Entry 8VK0 (electron microscopy, 3.14 A resolution); this record covers chains A and O of the 35 polymer chains in the assembly.

== Chain A ==
Molecule: 23S ribosomal RNA
Source organism: Mycolicibacterium smegmatis MC2 155
Sequence (3120 nucleotides; numbered 1 to 3120; the number before each row is that of its first residue):
     1 UAAGUGUUUA AGGGCGCAUG GUGGAUGCCU UGGCACUGGG AGCCGAUGAA GGACGUAGGA
    61 GGCUGCGAUA AGCCUCGGGG AGCUGUCAAC CGAGCGUUGA UCCGAGGAUG UCCGAAUGGG
   121 GAAACCCGGC ACGAGUGAUG UCGUGUCACC AGGCGCUGAA UAUAUAGGCG UCUGGGGGGA
   181 ACGCGGGGAA GUGAAACAUC UCAGUACCCG UAGGAAGAGA AAACAAAAUG UGAUUCCGUG
   241 AGUAGUGGCG AGCGAAAGCG GAGGAUGGCU AAACCGUAUG CAUGUGAUAC CGGGUAGGGG
   301 UUGUGUGUGC GGGGUUGUGG GACCUAUCUU UCCGGCUCUA CCUGGCUGGA GGGCAGUGAG
   361 AAAAUGUUGU GGUUAGCGGA AAUGGCUUGG GAUGGCCUGC CGUAGACGGU GAGAGCCCGG
   421 UACGUGAAAA CCCGACGUCU GUCUUGAUGG UGUUCCCGAG UAGCAGCGGG CCCGUGGAAU
   481 CUGCUGUGAA UCUGCCGGGA CCACCCGGUA AGCCUGAAUA CUUCCCAGUG ACCGAUAGCG
   541 GAUUAGUACC GUGAGGGAAU GGUGAAAAGU ACCCCGGGAG GGGAGUGAAA GAGUACCUGA
   601 AACCGUGCGC UUACAAUCCG UCAGAGCCCU CGACGUGUCG UGGGGUGAUG GCGUGCCUUU
   661 UGAAGAAUGA GCCUGCGAGU CAGGGACAUG UCGCGAGGUU AACCCGGGUG GGGUAGCCGC
   721 AGCGAAAGCG AGUCUGAAUA GGGCGUAUCC ACACAAGAGU GUGUGGUGUA GUGGUGUGUU
   781 CUGGACCCGA AGCGGAGUGA UCUACCCAUG GCCAGGGUGA AGCGCGGGUA AGACCGCGUG
   841 GAGGCCCGAA CCCACUUAGG UUGAAGACUG AGGGGAUGAG CUGUGGGUAG GGGUGAAAGG
   901 CCAAUCAAAC UCCGUGAUAG CUGGUUCUCC CCGAAAUGCA UUUAGGUGCA GCGUCGCAUG
   961 UUUCUUGCCG GAGGUAGAGC UACUGGAUGG CCGAUGGGCC CCACAGGGUU ACUGACGUCA
  1021 GCCAAACUCC GAAUGCCGGU AAGUCCAAGA GUGCGGCAGU GAGACGGCGG GGGAUAAGCU
  1081 CCGUGCGUCG AGAGGGAAAC AGCCCAGAUC GCCGGCUAAG GCCCCUAAGC GUGUGCUAAG
  1141 UGGAAAAGGA UGUGCAGUCG CGAAGACAAC CAGGAGGUUG GCUUAGAAGC AGCCACCCUU
  1201 GAAAGAGUGC GUAAUAGCUC ACUGGUCAAG UGAUUGUGCG CCGAUAAUGU AGCGGGGCUC
  1261 AAGCACACCG CCGAAGCCGC GGCAGCCAAC GUGUUGGCUG GGUAGGGGAG CGUCCUGCAU
  1321 CCGGUGAAGC CGCCGAGUGA UCGAGUGGUG GAGGGUGUGG GAGUGAGAAU GCAGGCAUGA
  1381 GUAGCGAUUA GGCAAGUGAG AACCUUGCCC GCCGAAAGAC CAAGGGUUCC UGGGCCAGGC
  1441 CAGUCCGCCC AGGGUGAGUC GGGACCUAAG GCGAGGCCGA CAGGCGUAGU CGAUGGACAA
  1501 CGGGUUGAUA UUCCCGUACC CGUGUAUGUG CGUCCAUGAU GAAUCAGCGG UACUAACCAU
  1561 CCAAAACCAC CGUGACCGCA CCUUUCGGGG UGUGGCGUUG GUGGGGCUGC AUGGGACCUU
  1621 CGUUGGUAGU AGUCAAGCGA UGGGGUGACG CAGGAAGGUA GCCGUACCGG UCAGUGGUAA
  1681 UACCGGGGUA AGCCUGUAGG GAGUCAGAUA GGUAAAUCCG UCUGGCAUAU AUCCUGAGAG
  1741 GUGAUGCAUA GCCGAGUGAG GCGAAUUCGG UGAUCCUAUG CUGCCGAGAA AAGCCUCUAG
  1801 CGAGGACAUA CACGGCCCGU ACCCCAAACC AACACAGGUG GUCAGGUAGA GAAUACUAAG
  1861 GCGUACGAGU GAACUAUGGU UAAGGAACUC GGCAAAAUGC CCCCGUAACU UCGGGAGAAG
  1921 GGGGACCCAC AUGGCGUGUA AGCCUUUACG GCCCAAGCGU GAGUGGGUGG CACAAACCAG
  1981 UGAGAAGCGA CUGUUUACUA AAAACACAGG UCCGUGCGAA GUCGCAAGAC GAUGUAUACG
  2041 GACUGACGCC UGCCCGGUGC UGGAAGGUUA AGAGGACCCG UUAACUCCCU UUGGGGGUGA
  2101 AGCGGAGAAU UUAAGCCCCA GUAAACGGCG GUGGUAACUA UAACCAUCCU AAGGUAGCGA
  2161 AAUUCCUUGU CGGGUAAGUU CCGACCUGCA CGAAUGGCGU AACGACUUCU CAACUGUCUC
  2221 AACCAUAGAC UCGGCGAAAU UGCACUACGA GUAAAGAUGC UCGUUACGCG CGGCAGGACG
  2281 AAAAGACCCC GGGACCUUCA CUACAACUUG GUAUUGGUGC UCGAUACGGU UUGUGUAGGA
  2341 UAGGUGGGAG ACUGUGAAGC UCACACGCCA GUGUGGGUGG AGUCGUUGUU GAAAUACCAC
  2401 UCUGAUCGUA UUGGGCCUCU AACCUCGGAC CGUAUAUCCG GUUCAGGGAC AGUGCCUGGU
  2461 GGGUAGUUUA ACUGGGGCGG UUGCCUCCUA AAAUGUAACG GAGGCGCCCA AAGGUUCCCU
  2521 CAACCUGGAC GGCAAUCAGG UGUUGAGUGU AAGUGCACAA GGGAGCUUGA CUGCGAGACG
  2581 GACAUGUCGA GCAGGGACGA AAGUCGGGAC UAGUGAUCCG GCACCUCUGA GUGGAAGGGG
  2641 UGUCGCUCAA CGGAUAAAAG GUACCCCGGG GAUAACAGGC UGAUCUUCCC CAAGAGUCCA
  2701 UAUCGACGGG AUGGUUUGGC ACCUCGAUGU CGGCUCGUCG CAUCCUGGGG CUGGAGCAGG
  2761 UCCCAAGGGU UGGGCUGUUC GCCCAUUAAA GCGGCACGCG AGCUGGGUUU AGAACGUCGU
  2821 GAGACAGUUC GGUCUCUAUC CGCCGCGCGC GUCAGAAGCU UGAGGAAACC UGUCCCUAGU
  2881 ACGAGAGGAC CGGGACGGAC GAACCUCUGG UAUACCAGUU GUCCCACCAG GGGCACGGCU
  2941 GGAUAGCCAC GUUCGGACAG GAUAACCGCU GAAAGCAUCU AAGCGGGAAA CCUCUUCCAA
  3001 GACCAGGCUU CUCACCCUCU AGGAGGGAUA AGGCCCCCCG CAGACCACGG GAUUGAUAGA
  3061 CCAGACCUGG AAGCCUAGUA AUAGGUGCAG GGAACUGGCA CUAACCGGCC GAAAACUUAC
Disordered / not traced: 1

== Chain O ==
Protein: 50S ribosomal protein L17
Source organism: Mycolicibacterium smegmatis MC2 155
UniProtKB: A0QSL9 (RL17_MYCS2); numbering as in UniProt (aligned over 1-199)
Amino-acid sequence (199 residues; row label = number of the first residue in the row):
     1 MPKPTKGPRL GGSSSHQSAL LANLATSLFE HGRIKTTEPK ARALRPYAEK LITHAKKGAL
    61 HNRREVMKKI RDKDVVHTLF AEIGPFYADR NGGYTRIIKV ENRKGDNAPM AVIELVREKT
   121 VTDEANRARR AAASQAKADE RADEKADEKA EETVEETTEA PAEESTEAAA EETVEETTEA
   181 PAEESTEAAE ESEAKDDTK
Disordered / not traced: 1, 120-199

== How chain A and chain O interact ==
Contacting residue pairs (110):
  A1390(A) with His-16(O), stacking on the base
  G1391(A) with His-16(O), hydrogen bond to the sugar; Asn-23(O), base contact
  G1392(A) with Leu-20(O), sugar contact; Leu-24(O), sugar contact
  C1393(A) with Ser-27(O), sugar contact; His-31(O), sugar contact; Ile-34(O), phosphate contact; Lys-35(O), phosphate contact; Thr-36(O), phosphate contact
  A1394(A) with His-31(O), hydrogen bond to the sugar; Ile-34(O), phosphate contact; Lys-35(O), hydrogen bond to the phosphate
  G1400(A) with Lys-104(O), sugar contact
  A1402(A) with Arg-103(O), hydrogen bond to the sugar; Lys-104(O), phosphate contact; Gly-105(O), hydrogen bond to the phosphate; Asp-106(O), hydrogen bond to the base
  C1409(A) with Asn-23(O), hydrogen bond to the sugar
  C1410(A) with Ala-19(O), sugar contact; Asn-23(O), hydrogen bond to the sugar; Arg-71(O), salt bridge to the phosphate
  G1674(A) with Arg-63(O), sugar contact; Lys-73(O), salt bridge to the phosphate; Asp-74(O), hydrogen bond to the base; His-77(O), stacking on the base
  U1675(A) with Leu-60(O), phosphate contact; Arg-63(O), sugar contact; Arg-64(O), base contact; Met-67(O), base contact; Lys-73(O), hydrogen bond to the base
  G1676(A) with Leu-60(O), sugar contact; Arg-64(O), hydrogen bond to the base
  G1867(A) with Asp-106(O), hydrogen bond to the sugar
  A1868(A) with Thr-37(O), phosphate contact; Asp-106(O), sugar contact; Ala-108(O), sugar contact; Pro-109(O), sugar contact
  G1869(A) with Thr-37(O), hydrogen bond to the phosphate; Pro-39(O), phosphate contact; Lys-40(O), salt bridge to the phosphate
  U1870(A) with Pro-8(O), base contact
  G1871(A) with Lys-6(O), salt bridge to the phosphate; Gly-7(O), sugar contact
  A2225(A) with Arg-9(O), salt bridge to the phosphate
  U2226(A) with Pro-8(O), phosphate contact; Arg-9(O), hydrogen bond to the phosphate; Gly-12(O), sugar contact
  C2232(A) with Asn-107(O), sugar contact
  G2233(A) with Gly-105(O), hydrogen bond to the base; Asp-106(O), base contact; Asn-107(O), sugar contact
  U2913(A) with Arg-9(O), sugar contact; Ser-14(O), sugar contact
  A2914(A) with Pro-2(O), base contact; Pro-4(O), base contact; Thr-5(O), hydrogen bond to the base; Arg-9(O), salt bridge to the phosphate; Ser-14(O), phosphate contact; Gln-17(O), base contact; Leu-21(O), base contact; Tyr-47(O), base contact
  C2925(A) with Lys-73(O), sugar contact
  A2926(A) with Lys-73(O), salt bridge to the phosphate
  A2929(A) with Arg-64(O), hydrogen bond to the base
  G2930(A) with Arg-64(O), hydrogen bond to the sugar
  G2931(A) with Lys-68(O), phosphate contact
  G2932(A) with Lys-68(O), sugar contact; Arg-71(O), sugar contact
  G2933(A) with Arg-71(O), sugar contact
  C2934(A) with Ser-15(O), phosphate contact
  C3037(A) with Lys-99(O), phosphate contact
  C3038(A) with Arg-42(O), salt bridge to the phosphate; Lys-99(O), salt bridge to the phosphate
  C3041(A) with Lys-6(O), salt bridge to the phosphate
  A3042(A) with Lys-6(O), base contact
  G3043(A) with Lys-6(O), hydrogen bond to the base
  G3059(A) with Lys-3(O), salt bridge to the phosphate; Pro-46(O), sugar contact; Gly-93(O), base contact
  A3060(A) with Pro-2(O), phosphate contact; Glu-49(O), hydrogen bond to the sugar; Lys-50(O), phosphate contact; Asn-91(O), base contact; Gly-92(O), base contact; Gly-93(O), hydrogen bond to the sugar
  C3061(A) with Lys-50(O), salt bridge to the phosphate; Thr-53(O), phosphate contact; Asn-91(O), sugar contact; Gly-92(O), sugar contact
  A3071(A) with His-61(O), hydrogen bond to the base
  A3072(A) with Arg-64(O), phosphate contact
  G3073(A) with Arg-64(O), salt bridge to the phosphate
  G3090(A) with His-61(O), hydrogen bond to the sugar
  G3092(A) with His-54(O), salt bridge to the phosphate
  A3093(A) with Pro-2(O), phosphate contact; Lys-3(O), sugar contact; Pro-4(O), base contact; Lys-50(O), salt bridge to the phosphate
  A3094(A) with Lys-3(O), sugar contact; Pro-4(O), base contact
  C3101(A) with Arg-90(O), hydrogen bond to the sugar; Asn-91(O), sugar contact; Gly-92(O), hydrogen bond to the sugar; Gly-93(O), hydrogen bond to the sugar
  U3102(A) with Arg-45(O), hydrogen bond to the base; Arg-90(O), salt bridge to the phosphate; Thr-95(O), hydrogen bond to the sugar; Arg-96(O), phosphate contact
  A3103(A) with Arg-96(O), salt bridge to the phosphate
Other interface residues (no listed pair), chain A (58 interface residues in all): A1401, C1403, G1411, A1442, A1673, A2227, C3039, G3040, G3091
Other interface residues (no listed pair), chain O (62 interface residues in all): Arg-33, Ala-43, Glu-65, Tyr-94

== In short ==
Chain A and chain O form an interface of 58 and 62 residues respectively, with 28 hydrogen bonds, 17 salt
bridges and 2 aromatic stacking contacts. Polar contacts include A1402(A)/Asp-106(O), G1674(A)/Asp-74(O) and
U1675(A)/Lys-73(O).
Here chain A is 23S ribosomal RNA and chain O is 50S ribosomal protein L17, both from Mycolicibacterium
smegmatis MC2 155. Entry 8VK0 (Structure of Mycobacterium smegmatis 50S ribosomal subunit bound to
HflX:50S-HflX-A) was determined by electron microscopy (same publication as 8VIO, 8VK7, 8VKI, 8VKW, 8VPK,
8VR4, 8VR8 and 8VRL).
